Entry 9DQV (electron microscopy, 3.30 A resolution); this record covers chains D and A of the 16 polymer chains in the assembly.

Chain D (and A):
Protein: Structural polyprotein
From: Western equine encephalitis virus
Notes: chain A of this document is another copy of the same molecule, construct and numbering; everything in this record applies to it too
Reference sequence: C7EPF2 (C7EPF2_WEEV); residues 1-434 here correspond to UniProt positions 798-1231 (UniProt number = residue number + 797)
Sequence (434 residues; numbered 1 to 434; the number before each row is that of its first residue):
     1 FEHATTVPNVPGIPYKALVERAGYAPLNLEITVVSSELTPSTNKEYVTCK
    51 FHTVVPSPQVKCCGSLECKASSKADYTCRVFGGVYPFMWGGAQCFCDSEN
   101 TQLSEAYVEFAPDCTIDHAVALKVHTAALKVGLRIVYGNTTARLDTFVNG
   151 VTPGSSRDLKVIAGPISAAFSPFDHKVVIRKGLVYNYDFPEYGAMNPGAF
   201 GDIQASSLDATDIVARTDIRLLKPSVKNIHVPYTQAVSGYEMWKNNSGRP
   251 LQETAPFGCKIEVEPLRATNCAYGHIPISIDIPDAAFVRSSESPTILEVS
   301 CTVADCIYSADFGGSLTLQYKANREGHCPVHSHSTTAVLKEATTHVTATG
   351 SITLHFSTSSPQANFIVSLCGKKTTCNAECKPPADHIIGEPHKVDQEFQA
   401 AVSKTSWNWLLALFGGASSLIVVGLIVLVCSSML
Cystine bridges: C49-C114, C62-C94, C63-C96, C68-C78, C259-C271, C301-C376, C306-C380, C328-C370
Glycans and other covalent adducts: N-acetylglucosamine (NAG) linked to N139, N245
Construct notes: conflict V55 (Ile852 in C7EPF2), R143 (His940 in C7EPF2), N196 (Lys993 in C7EPF2), T269 (Ser1066 in C7EPF2), N323 (Asp1120 in C7EPF2)

Interface between chain D and chain A:
Pairs across the interface (15; chain D residue first):
  S41(D) with N43(A); H125(A), hydrogen bond
  N43(D) with S41(A)
  H125(D) with S41(A); H125(A)
  N149(D) with E191(A)
  V151(D) with A194(A)
  T152(D) with Y192(A), hydrogen bond (side chain-backbone); G193(A)
  P153(D) with G193(A); A194(A)
  Y192(D) with T152(A), hydrogen bond (backbone-side chain)
  G193(D) with T152(A); P153(A)
  A194(D) with V151(A)
Interface residues without a listed pair, chain D (12 interface residues in all): F147, E191
Interface residues without a listed pair, chain A (11 interface residues in all): N149

Overview:
Chain D and chain A form an interface of 12 and 11 residues respectively, with 3 hydrogen bonds. Polar pairs
include S41(D)-H125(A) and T152(D)-Y192(A). Covalently linked N-acetylglucosamine: at N139(D) and N245(D).
Both chains are Structural polyprotein (Western equine encephalitis virus). Entry 9DQV (Structure of western
equine encephalitis virus CBA87 VLP in complex with human PCDH10 EC1) was determined by electron microscopy.
